Entry 3F3F (X-ray diffraction, 2.90 A resolution); this record covers chains G and H of the 8 polymer chains in the assembly.

Chain G (and H):
Protein: Nucleoporin NUP85
Source organism: Saccharomyces cerevisiae
Notes: chain H of this document is another copy of the same molecule, construct and numbering; everything in this record applies to it too
UniProt: P46673 (NUP85_YEAST); residue numbers follow UniProt; this construct covers 1-570
Sequence (570 residues; each row starts with the number of its first residue):
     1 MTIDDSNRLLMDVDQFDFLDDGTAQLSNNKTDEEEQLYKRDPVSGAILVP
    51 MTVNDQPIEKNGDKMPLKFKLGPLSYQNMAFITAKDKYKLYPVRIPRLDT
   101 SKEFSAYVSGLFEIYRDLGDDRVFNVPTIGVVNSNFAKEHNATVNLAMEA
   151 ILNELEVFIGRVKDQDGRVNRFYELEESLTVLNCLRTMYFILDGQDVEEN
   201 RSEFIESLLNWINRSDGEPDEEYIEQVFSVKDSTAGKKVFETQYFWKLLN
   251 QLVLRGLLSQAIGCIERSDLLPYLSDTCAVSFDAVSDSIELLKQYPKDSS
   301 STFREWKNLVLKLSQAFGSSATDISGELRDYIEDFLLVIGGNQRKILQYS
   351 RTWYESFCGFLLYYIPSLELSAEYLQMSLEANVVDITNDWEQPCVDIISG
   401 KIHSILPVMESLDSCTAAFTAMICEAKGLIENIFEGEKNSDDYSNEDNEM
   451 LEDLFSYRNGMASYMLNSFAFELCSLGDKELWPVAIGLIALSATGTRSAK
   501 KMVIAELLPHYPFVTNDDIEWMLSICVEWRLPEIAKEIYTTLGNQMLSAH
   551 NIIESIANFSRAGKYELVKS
Not modelled in the structure: 1-60, 127-132, 234, 442-449, 552-570 (chain H: 1-44, 127-131, 441-449, 546-570)

How chain G and chain H interact:
Residue-residue contacts (44):
  Gly-194(G) / Ile-433(H)
  Gln-195(G) / Glu-435(H)
  Asp-196(G) / Ile-433(H)
  Asp-196(G) / Phe-434(H)
  Asp-196(G) / Glu-435(H)
  Glu-198(G) / Gly-436(H)
  Glu-198(G) / Glu-437(H)
  Glu-198(G) / Lys-438(H)
  Glu-199(G) / Glu-435(H)
  Ser-299(G) / Lys-438(H)
  Ser-301(G) / Lys-438(H)
  Arg-304(G) / Glu-437(H)  salt bridge
  Arg-304(G) / Leu-451(H)
  Ile-365(G) / Tyr-457(H)
  Ser-367(G) / Phe-434(H)
  Glu-369(G) / Asn-432(H)
  Glu-369(G) / Ile-433(H)  hydrogen bond (side chain-backbone)
  Glu-369(G) / Phe-434(H)  hydrogen bond (side chain-backbone)
  Glu-369(G) / Tyr-457(H)
  Leu-370(G) / Tyr-457(H)  hydrophobic
  Ala-372(G) / His-403(H)
  Ser-399(G) / Lys-401(H)
  Ser-399(G) / His-403(H)
  Lys-401(G) / Ser-399(H)
  Lys-401(G) / Lys-401(H)
  His-403(G) / Ser-399(H)
  Asn-432(G) / Glu-369(H)
  Ile-433(G) / Gly-194(H)
  Ile-433(G) / Glu-369(H)  hydrogen bond (backbone-side chain)
  Phe-434(G) / Asp-196(H)
  Phe-434(G) / Ser-367(H)
  Phe-434(G) / Glu-369(H)  hydrogen bond (backbone-side chain)
  Glu-435(G) / Gln-195(H)
  Glu-435(G) / Asp-196(H)  hydrogen bond (side chain-backbone)
  Glu-435(G) / Glu-198(H)
  Glu-435(G) / Glu-199(H)
  Gly-436(G) / Glu-198(H)
  Glu-437(G) / Glu-198(H)  hydrogen bond (backbone-side chain)
  Lys-438(G) / Glu-198(H)  hydrogen bond (backbone-side chain)
  Asn-439(G) / Ser-301(H)  hydrogen bond
  Asn-439(G) / Arg-304(H)  hydrogen bond (backbone-side chain)
  Tyr-457(G) / Ile-365(H)
  Tyr-457(G) / Ser-367(H)
  Tyr-457(G) / Glu-369(H)
Interface residues without a listed pair, chain G (28 interface residues in all): Glu-431, Leu-451, Asn-459
Interface residues without a listed pair, chain H (27 interface residues in all): Leu-370, Ala-372, Glu-431, Asn-459, Met-461

In short:
Chain G and chain H form an interface of 28 and 27 residues respectively, with 9 hydrogen bonds and 1 salt
bridge. Polar pairs include Arg-304(G)/Glu-437(H), Glu-369(G)/Ile-433(H) and Glu-369(G)/Phe-434(H).
Both chains are Nucleoporin NUP85 (Saccharomyces cerevisiae). Entry 3F3F (Crystal structure of the nucleoporin
pair Nup85-Seh1, space group P21) was determined by X-ray diffraction together with 3F3G and 3F3P from the
same study.
